PDB entry 9G74 | electron microscopy, 2.75 A resolution | chains A and B of the 5 polymer chains in the assembly

[Chain A]
Protein: DNA polymerase subunit gamma-1
From: Mus musculus
Notes: EC 2.7.7.7
UniProtKB: Q75WC0 (Q75WC0_MOUSE); residues 26-1217 here = UniProt positions 26-1217
Chain sequence (1199 residues; row label = number of the first residue in the row):
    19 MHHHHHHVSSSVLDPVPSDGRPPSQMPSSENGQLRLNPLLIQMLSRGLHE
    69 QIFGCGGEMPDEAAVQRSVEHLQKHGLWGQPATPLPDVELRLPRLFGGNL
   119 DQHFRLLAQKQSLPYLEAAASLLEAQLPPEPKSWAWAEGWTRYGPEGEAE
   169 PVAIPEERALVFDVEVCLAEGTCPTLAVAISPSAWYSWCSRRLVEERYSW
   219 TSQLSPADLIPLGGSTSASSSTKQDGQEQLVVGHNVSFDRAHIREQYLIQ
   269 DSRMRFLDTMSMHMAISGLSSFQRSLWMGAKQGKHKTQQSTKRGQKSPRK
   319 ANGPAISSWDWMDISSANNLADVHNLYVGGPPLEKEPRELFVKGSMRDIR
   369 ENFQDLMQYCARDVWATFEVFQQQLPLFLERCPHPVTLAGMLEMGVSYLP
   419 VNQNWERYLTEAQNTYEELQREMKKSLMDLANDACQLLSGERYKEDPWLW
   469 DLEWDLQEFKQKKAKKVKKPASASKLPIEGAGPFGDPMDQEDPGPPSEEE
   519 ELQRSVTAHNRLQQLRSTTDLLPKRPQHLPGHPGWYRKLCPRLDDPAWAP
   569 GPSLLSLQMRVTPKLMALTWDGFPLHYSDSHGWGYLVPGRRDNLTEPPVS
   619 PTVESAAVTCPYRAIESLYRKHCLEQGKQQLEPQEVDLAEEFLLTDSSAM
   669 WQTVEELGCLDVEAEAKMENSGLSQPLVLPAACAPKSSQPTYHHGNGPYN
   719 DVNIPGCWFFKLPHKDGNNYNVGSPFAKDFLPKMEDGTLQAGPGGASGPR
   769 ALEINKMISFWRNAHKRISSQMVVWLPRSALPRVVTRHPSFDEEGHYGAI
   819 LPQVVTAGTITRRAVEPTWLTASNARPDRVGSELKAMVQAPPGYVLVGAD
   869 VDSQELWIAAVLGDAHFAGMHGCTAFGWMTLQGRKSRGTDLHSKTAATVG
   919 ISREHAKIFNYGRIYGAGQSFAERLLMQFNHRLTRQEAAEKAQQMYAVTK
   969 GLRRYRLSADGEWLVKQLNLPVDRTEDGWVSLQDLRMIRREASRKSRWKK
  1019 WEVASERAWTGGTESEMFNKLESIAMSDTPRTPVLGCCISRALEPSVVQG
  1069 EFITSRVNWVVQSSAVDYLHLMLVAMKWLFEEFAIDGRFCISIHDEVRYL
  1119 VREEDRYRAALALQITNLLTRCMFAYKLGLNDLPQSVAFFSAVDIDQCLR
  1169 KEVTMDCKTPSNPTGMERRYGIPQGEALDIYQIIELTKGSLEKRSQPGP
Not modelled in the structure: 19-50, 232-245, 300-325, 481-507, 611-625, 648-708, 967-1028, 1212-1217
Sequence notes: initiating methionine (19); expression tag (20-25)
Metal / ion sites: Ca2+: Asp868, Val869, Asp1113 (together with 2'-deoxycytidine-5'-triphosphate)
Ligand contacts: 2'-deoxycytidine-5'-triphosphate: Arg831, Asp868, Val869, Asp870, Ser871, Gln872, Glu873, Lys903, His910, Arg921, Lys925, Ile926, Tyr929, Tyr933, Asp1113
Reported in the primary citation:
  - conformationally variable residues (order/disorder transition): Tyr933
  - mutagenesis - A449T, W726S/E1121G, G826S, Y933C: decreased catalytic activity
  - binding site for 2'-deoxycytidine-5'-triphosphate: Tyr933

[Chain B]
Protein: DNA polymerase subunit gamma-2
From: Mus musculus
UniProtKB: Q9QZM2 (DPOG2_MOUSE); numbering as in UniProt (aligned over 17-459)
Chain sequence (450 residues; each row starts with the number of its first residue):
    16 MWLSGYAGPADGTQQPDAPEHAVAREALVDLCRRRHFFSGTPQQLSTAAL
    66 LSGCHARFGPLGVELRKNLASQWWSSMVVFREQVFAVDSLHQEPGSSQPR
   116 DSAFRLVSPESIREILQDREPSKEQLVAFLENLLKTSGKLRATLLHGALE
   166 HYVNCLDLVNRKLPFGLAQIGVCFHPVSNSNQTPSSVTRVGEKTEASLVW
   216 FTPTRTSSQWLDFWLRHRLLWWRKFAMSPSNFSSADCQDELGRKGSKLYY
   266 SFPWGKEPIETLWNLGDQELLHTYPGNVSTIQGRDGRKNVVPCVLSVSGD
   316 VDLGTLAYLYDSFQLAENSFARKKSLQRKVLKLHPCLAPIKVALDVGKGP
   366 TVELRQVCQGLLNELLENGISVWPGYSETVHSSLEQLHSKYDEMSVLFSV
   416 LVTETTLENGLIQLRSRDTTMKEMMHISKLRDFLVKYLASASNVHHHHHH
Not modelled in the structure: 16-40, 193-202, 329-342, 458-465
Sequence notes: initiating methionine (16); expression tag (460-465)

[Interface between chain A and chain B]
Residue-residue contacts - 46 pairs, chain A then chain B:
  Glu429(A) with Arg231(B), salt bridge
  Glu436(A) with Leu235(B)
  Lys443(A) with Lys239(B); Ala241(B)
  Asp447(A) with Met242(B)
  Asn450(A) with Asp433(B); Thr434(B)
  Cys453(A) with Met436(B)
  Gln454(A) with Arg343(B); Thr435(B)
  Leu456(A) with Met436(B), hydrophobic
  Phe477(A) with Leu426(B), hydrophobic; Met439(B)
  Gln479(A) with Asn424(B); Leu426(B)
  Thr525(A) with Gln371(B)
  Ala526(A) with Gln371(B); Gly375(B)
  Arg529(A) with Glu368(B), salt bridge; Val372(B)
  Leu530(A) with Val372(B); Gly375(B); Leu376(B); Glu379(B); Ile442(B), hydrophobic
  Leu533(A) with Thr421(B); Leu422(B); His441(B), hydrogen bond (backbone-side chain)
  Arg534(A) with Ser443(B)
  Thr536(A) with Glu423(B); Asn424(B), hydrogen bond (side chain-backbone); His441(B), hydrogen bond
  Thr537(A) with His441(B); Ser443(B)
  Gly549(A) with Lys437(B)
  His550(A) with Thr434(B); Met436(B); Glu438(B)
  Tyr554(A) with Thr434(B)
  Leu561(A) with Lys451(B)
  Trp566(A) with Lys451(B); Tyr452(B), hydrophobic; Ser455(B)
  Pro568(A) with Tyr452(B), hydrophobic; Ser455(B)
  Arg1187(A) with Arg231(B)
Other interface residues (no listed pair), chain A (30 interface residues in all): Glu440, Arg522, Leu540, Pro551, Arg1186
Other interface residues (no listed pair), chain B (38 interface residues in all): Gln224, Arg238, Pro244, Gln374, Gly425, Lys444, Phe448, Ala456
From the paper, about this interface:
  - interface residues, chain A: Thr525(A), Arg529(A)

[In short]
Chain A and chain B form an interface of 30 and 38 residues respectively; the contacts include 3 hydrogen
bonds and 2 salt bridges. Polar contacts include Glu429(A)-Arg231(B), Arg529(A)-Glu368(B) and
Leu533(A)-His441(B). From the paper: a binding site for 2'-deoxycytidine-5'-triphosphate at Tyr933(A); A449T,
W726S/E1121G and G826S of chain A, among others, reduce catalytic activity.
Chain A is DNA polymerase subunit gamma-1 and chain B is DNA polymerase subunit gamma-2, both from Mus
musculus; the structure, Mouse mitochondrial DNA polymerase gamma ternary complex in replication conformer,
was determined by electron microscopy (same publication as 9G75, 9G77, 9IBX, 9IBZ, 9IC0, 9IC1 and 9IC3).
